8QWF - chains A and C of the 4 polymer chains in the assembly; structure by electron microscopy, 3.08 A resolution.

# Chain A
Name: ReChb
From: synthetic construct
Sequence (1261 residues; numbered 1 to 1261; the number before each row is that of its first residue):
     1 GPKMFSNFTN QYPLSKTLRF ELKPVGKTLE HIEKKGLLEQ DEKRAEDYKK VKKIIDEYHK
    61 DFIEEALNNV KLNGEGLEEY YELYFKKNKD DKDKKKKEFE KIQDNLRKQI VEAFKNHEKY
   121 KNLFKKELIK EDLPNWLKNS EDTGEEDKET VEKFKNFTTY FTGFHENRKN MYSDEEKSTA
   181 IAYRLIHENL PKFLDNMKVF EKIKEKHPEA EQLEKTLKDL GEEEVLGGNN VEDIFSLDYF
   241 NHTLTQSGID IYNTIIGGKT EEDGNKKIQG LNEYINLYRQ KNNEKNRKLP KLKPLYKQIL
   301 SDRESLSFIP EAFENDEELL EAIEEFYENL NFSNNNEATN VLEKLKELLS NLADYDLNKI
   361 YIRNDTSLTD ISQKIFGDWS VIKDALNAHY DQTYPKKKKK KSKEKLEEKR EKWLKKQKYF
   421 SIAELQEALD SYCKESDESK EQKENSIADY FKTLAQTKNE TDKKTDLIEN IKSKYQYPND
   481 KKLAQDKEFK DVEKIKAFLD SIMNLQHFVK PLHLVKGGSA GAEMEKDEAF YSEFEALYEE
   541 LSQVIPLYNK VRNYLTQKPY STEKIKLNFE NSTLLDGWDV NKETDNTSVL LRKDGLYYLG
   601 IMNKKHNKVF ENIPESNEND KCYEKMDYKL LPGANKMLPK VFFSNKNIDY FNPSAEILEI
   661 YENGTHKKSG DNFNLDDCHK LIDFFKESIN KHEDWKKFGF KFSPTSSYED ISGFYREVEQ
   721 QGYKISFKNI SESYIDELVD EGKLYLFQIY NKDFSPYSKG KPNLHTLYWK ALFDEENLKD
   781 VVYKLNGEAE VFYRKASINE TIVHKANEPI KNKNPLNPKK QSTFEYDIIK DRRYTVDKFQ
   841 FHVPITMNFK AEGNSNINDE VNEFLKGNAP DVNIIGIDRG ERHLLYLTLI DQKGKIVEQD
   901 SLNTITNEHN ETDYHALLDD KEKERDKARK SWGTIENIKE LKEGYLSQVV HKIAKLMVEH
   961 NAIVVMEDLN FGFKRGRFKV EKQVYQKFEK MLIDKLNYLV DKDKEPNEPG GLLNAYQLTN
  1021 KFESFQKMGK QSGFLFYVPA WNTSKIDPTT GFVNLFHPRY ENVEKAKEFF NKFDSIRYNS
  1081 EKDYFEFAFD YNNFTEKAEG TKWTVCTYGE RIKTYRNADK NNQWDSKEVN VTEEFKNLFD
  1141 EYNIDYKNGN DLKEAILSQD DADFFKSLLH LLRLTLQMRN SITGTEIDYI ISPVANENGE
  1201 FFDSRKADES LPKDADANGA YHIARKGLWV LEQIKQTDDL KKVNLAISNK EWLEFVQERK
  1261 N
Unresolved in the structure: 217-229, 259-266, 303-312, 393-411, 465-489
Ion coordination: Mg2+ site 1: Lys761 (shared with A-3(C) of chain C); Mg2+ site 2 near Asp878 (its only coordinating residue here); Mg2+ site 3 near Ser1044 (its only coordinating residue here)

# Chain C
Molecule: crRNA
From: synthetic construct
Sequence (40 nucleotides; row label = number of the first residue in the row; numbers below 1 keep their minus sign (G-19 is residue -19)):
   -19 GAAUUUCUAC UGUUGUAGAU UCCUAAGGCG UUACCCCAAU
Unresolved in the structure: 14-20
Ion coordination: Mg2+: A-3 (shared with Lys761(A) of chain A)

# Interface between chain A and chain C
Residue-residue contacts (115):
  Ser15(A) - U1(C)  hydrogen bond to the base
  Lys16(A) - U1(C)  salt bridge to the phosphate
  Thr17(A) - U1(C)  hydrogen bond to the sugar
  Thr17(A) - C2(C)  sugar contact
  Arg19(A) - U-15(C)  hydrogen bond to the base
  Arg19(A) - U-14(C)  hydrogen bond to the base
  Arg19(A) - U0(C)  base contact
  Arg19(A) - C2(C)  salt bridge to the phosphate
  Phe20(A) - U-15(C)  sugar contact
  Glu21(A) - U-15(C)  sugar contact
  Lys52(A) - U4(C)  hydrogen bond to the phosphate
  Lys52(A) - A5(C)  salt bridge to the phosphate
  Asp56(A) - A6(C)  phosphate contact
  Asn167(A) - U4(C)  hydrogen bond to the base
  Asn167(A) - A5(C)  sugar contact
  Arg168(A) - A5(C)  hydrogen bond to the phosphate
  Arg168(A) - A6(C)  salt bridge to the phosphate
  Thr179(A) - A6(C)  sugar contact
  Arg184(A) - G7(C)  hydrogen bond to the sugar
  Arg184(A) - G8(C)  salt bridge to the phosphate
  Lys297(A) - G7(C)  salt bridge to the phosphate
  Lys297(A) - G8(C)  phosphate contact
  Ile299(A) - A6(C)  sugar contact
  Ile299(A) - G7(C)  sugar contact
  Leu300(A) - A6(C)  sugar contact
  Leu300(A) - G7(C)  hydrogen bond to the phosphate
  Asn549(A) - A13(C)  phosphate contact
  Arg552(A) - A13(C)  hydrogen bond to the phosphate
  Tyr560(A) - C-13(C)  hydrogen bond to the phosphate
  Lys564(A) - C3(C)  salt bridge to the phosphate
  Asn751(A) - U-15(C)  phosphate contact
  Lys752(A) - U-16(C)  base contact
  Lys752(A) - U-15(C)  hydrogen bond to the phosphate
  Lys752(A) - U-4(C)  hydrogen bond to the base
  Ser755(A) - G-5(C)  hydrogen bond to the phosphate
  Tyr757(A) - U-6(C)  phosphate contact
  Tyr757(A) - G-5(C)  phosphate contact
  Ser758(A) - G-5(C)  phosphate contact
  Ser758(A) - U-4(C)  phosphate contact
  Lys759(A) - U-4(C)  hydrogen bond to the phosphate
  Gly760(A) - U-4(C)  hydrogen bond to the phosphate
  Gly760(A) - A-3(C)  phosphate contact
  Lys761(A) - A-3(C)  hydrogen bond to the phosphate
  Lys761(A) - G-2(C)  salt bridge to the phosphate
  Asn763(A) - A-1(C)  base contact
  Asn763(A) - U0(C)  base contact
  Leu764(A) - U0(C)  hydrogen bond to the base
  His765(A) - U0(C)  stacking on the base
  His765(A) - U1(C)  sugar contact
  Glu790(A) - C3(C)  sugar contact
  Phe792(A) - C3(C)  sugar contact
  Arg794(A) - U-14(C)  salt bridge to the phosphate
  Ile802(A) - G-19(C)  base contact
  His804(A) - G-19(C)  base contact
  His804(A) - A-18(C)  salt bridge to the phosphate
  Ile810(A) - A-18(C)  base contact
  Lys811(A) - G-19(C)  salt bridge to the phosphate
  Lys811(A) - A-18(C)  hydrogen bond to the base
  Asn812(A) - A-18(C)  hydrogen bond to the base
  Asn812(A) - U-9(C)  phosphate contact
  Lys813(A) - G-19(C)  phosphate contact
  Lys813(A) - A-18(C)  salt bridge to the phosphate
  Lys813(A) - C-10(C)  phosphate contact
  Lys813(A) - U-9(C)  hydrogen bond to the phosphate
  Asn814(A) - C-10(C)  phosphate contact
  Asn814(A) - U-9(C)  hydrogen bond to the phosphate
  Asn817(A) - U-9(C)  phosphate contact
  Asn817(A) - G-8(C)  phosphate contact
  Lys819(A) - G-8(C)  phosphate contact
  Ser822(A) - U-9(C)  hydrogen bond to the sugar
  Ser822(A) - U-7(C)  base contact
  Thr823(A) - U-7(C)  hydrogen bond to the base
  Phe824(A) - A-18(C)  base contact
  Phe824(A) - A-17(C)  base contact
  Phe824(A) - U-9(C)  sugar contact
  Phe824(A) - U-7(C)  base contact
  Tyr826(A) - A-17(C)  hydrogen bond to the base
  Tyr826(A) - U-7(C)  sugar contact
  Tyr826(A) - U-6(C)  stacking on the base
  Ile828(A) - A-18(C)  base contact
  Ile828(A) - A-17(C)  sugar contact
  Ile829(A) - A-17(C)  sugar contact
  Lys830(A) - A-18(C)  phosphate contact
  Asp831(A) - A-17(C)  phosphate contact
  Arg832(A) - A-17(C)  hydrogen bond to the phosphate
  Arg832(A) - U-16(C)  salt bridge to the phosphate
  Arg832(A) - U-6(C)  base contact
  Arg833(A) - U-16(C)  salt bridge to the phosphate
  Arg833(A) - U-14(C)  phosphate contact
  Arg833(A) - C-13(C)  salt bridge to the phosphate
  Tyr834(A) - U-14(C)  hydrogen bond to the phosphate
  Tyr834(A) - C-13(C)  hydrogen bond to the phosphate
  Gln840(A) - U-15(C)  hydrogen bond to the sugar
  His842(A) - C2(C)  hydrogen bond to the sugar
  Asn907(A) - A-3(C)  hydrogen bond to the sugar
  Glu908(A) - A-3(C)  sugar contact
  His909(A) - G-8(C)  stacking on the base
  Thr912(A) - A-11(C)  hydrogen bond to the sugar
  Tyr914(A) - U-12(C)  sugar contact
  Tyr914(A) - A-11(C)  hydrogen bond to the sugar
  Leu917(A) - A-11(C)  sugar contact
  Glu940(A) - C-13(C)  hydrogen bond to the sugar
  Glu940(A) - U-12(C)  sugar contact
  Leu941(A) - U-12(C)  phosphate contact
  Leu941(A) - A-11(C)  sugar contact
  Gly944(A) - U-12(C)  sugar contact
  Ser947(A) - G-2(C)  base contact
  Ser947(A) - A-1(C)  sugar contact
  Gln948(A) - G-2(C)  sugar contact
  His951(A) - G-2(C)  hydrogen bond to the phosphate
  His951(A) - A-1(C)  salt bridge to the phosphate
  Lys995(A) - A-1(C)  salt bridge to the phosphate
  Lys995(A) - U0(C)  salt bridge to the phosphate
  Lys1002(A) - G-2(C)  salt bridge to the phosphate
  Lys1002(A) - A-1(C)  salt bridge to the phosphate
Interface residues without a listed pair, chain A (81 interface residues in all): Phe164, Tyr296, Gln298, Ser301, Tyr750, Lys838, Lys921, Asn937, Tyr945, Met991, Asp994, Val1000

# Summary
81 residues of chain A face 29 of chain C across their interface; the contacts include 35 hydrogen bonds, 20
salt bridges and 3 aromatic stacking contacts. Polar pairs include Ser15(A)-U1(C), Arg19(A)-U-15(C) and
Arg19(A)-U-14(C). The Mg2+ site is built by Lys761(A) and A-3(C).
Chain A is ReChb and chain C is crRNA, both from synthetic construct; the structure, ReChb - crRNA - target
dsDNA complex in the presence of collateral dsDNA, was determined by electron microscopy (same publication as
8QWD and 8QWE).
